3P70 - chains A and B of the 3 polymer chains in the assembly; structure by X-ray diffraction, 2.55 A resolution.

[Chain A]
Name: Human alpha-thrombin, light chain
Source organism: Homo sapiens
Notes: EC 3.4.21.5; fragment: thrombin light chain
Reference sequence: P00734 (THRB_HUMAN); residues 328-363 here = UniProt positions 328-363
Amino-acid sequence (36 residues; row label = number of the first residue in the row):
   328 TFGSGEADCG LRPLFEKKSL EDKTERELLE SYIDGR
Unresolved in the structure: 328-333, 363
Swiss-Prot annotation at these positions:
  - site: R363 (Cleavage)

[Chain B]
Name: Human alpha-thrombin, heavy chain
Source organism: Homo sapiens
Notes: EC 3.4.21.5; fragment: thrombin heavy chain
Reference sequence: P00734 (THRB_HUMAN); residues 364-622 here = UniProt positions 364-622
Amino-acid sequence (259 residues; row label = number of the first residue in the row):
   364 IVEGSDAEIG MSPWQVMLFR KSPQELLCGA SLISDRWVLT AAHCLLYPPW DKNFTENDLL
   424 VRIGKHSRTR YERNIEKISM LEKIYIHPRY NWRENLDRDI ALMKLKKPVA FSDYIHPVCL
   484 PDRETAASLL QAGYKGRVTG WGNLKETWTA NVGKGQPSVL QVVNLPIVER PVCKDSTRIR
   544 ITDNMFCAGY KPDEGKRGDA CEGDSGGPFV MKSPFNNRWY QMGIVSWGEG CDRDGKYGFY
   604 THVFRLKKWI QKVIDQFGE
Unresolved in the structure: 510-516
Swiss-Prot annotation at these positions:
  - region: A551 to V573 (High affinity receptor-binding region which is also known as the TP508 peptide)
  - active site (Charge relay system): H406, D462, S568
  - glycosylation: N416 (N-linked (GlcNAc...) (complex) asparagine)
Cystine bridges: C391-C407, C536-C550, C564-C594
Covalently attached groups: N-acetylglucosamine (NAG) linked to N416

[Chain A / chain B interface]
Inter-chain disulfides: C336(A)-C482(B)
Contacting residue pairs (55):
  A334(A) with R581(B), hydrogen bond (backbone-side chain)
  D335(A) with H479(B), salt bridge; R581(B)
  C336(A) with P480(B); V481(B); C482(B), disulfide; R581(B), hydrogen bond (backbone-side chain)
  G337(A) with W377(B); P480(B), hydrogen bond (backbone-backbone); V481(B); C482(B); R581(B); W582(B), hydrogen bond (backbone-backbone)
  L338(A) with H479(B), hydrogen bond (backbone-side chain); R581(B)
  R339(A) with G373(B); M374(B), hydrogen bond (side chain-backbone); P376(B); W377(B); R500(B); W582(B)
  P340(A) with S475(B); D476(B)
  L341(A) with I372(B); D476(B)
  F342(A) with E371(B); I372(B); G373(B); M374(B), hydrophobic
  E343(A) with K575(B), salt bridge; W582(B), hydrogen bond
  K344(A) with H479(B)
  D349(A) with E371(B); M374(B); R500(B), salt bridge
  K350(A) with E371(B), hydrogen bond (backbone-side chain)
  T351(A) with R500(B), hydrogen bond; N527(B), hydrogen bond
  E352(A) with R500(B); K575(B), salt bridge
  E354(A) with K498(B), salt bridge; N527(B), hydrogen bond; Y553(B)
  L355(A) with K498(B); G499(B); N527(B); W582(B), hydrophobic
  S358(A) with G496(B); Y497(B); K498(B), hydrogen bond (side chain-backbone)
  Y359(A) with Y497(B), hydrogen bond (backbone-side chain); K498(B), hydrogen bond (side chain-backbone); M574(B); K575(B); P577(B), hydrophobic
Also at the interface, not in a pair above, chain A (20 interface residues in all): L356
Also at the interface, not in a pair above, chain B (26 interface residues in all): Y477, N580

[Overview]
Chain A and chain B form an interface of 20 and 26 residues respectively, with 1 disulfide bond, 14 hydrogen
bonds and 5 salt bridges. Polar contacts include D335(A)-H479(B), E343(A)-K575(B) and D349(A)-R500(B). UniProt
lists 3 active-site residues on chain B.
Here chain A is Human alpha-thrombin, light chain and chain B is Human alpha-thrombin, heavy chain, both from
Homo sapiens. Entry 3P70 (Structural basis of thrombin-mediated factor V activation: essential role of the
hirudin-like sequence Glu666-Glu672 for processing ...) was determined by X-ray diffraction together with 3P6Z
from the same study.
